PDB entry 8URB | electron microscopy, 3.40 A resolution | chains A and B of the 6 polymer chains in the assembly

Chain A:
Name: nsp12
Organism: Porcine epidemic diarrhea virus
Reference sequence: U6BRU0 (U6BRU0_9ALPC); residues 1-927 here correspond to UniProt positions 4101-5027 (UniProt number = residue number + 4100)
Chain sequence (957 residues; row label = number of the first residue in the row):
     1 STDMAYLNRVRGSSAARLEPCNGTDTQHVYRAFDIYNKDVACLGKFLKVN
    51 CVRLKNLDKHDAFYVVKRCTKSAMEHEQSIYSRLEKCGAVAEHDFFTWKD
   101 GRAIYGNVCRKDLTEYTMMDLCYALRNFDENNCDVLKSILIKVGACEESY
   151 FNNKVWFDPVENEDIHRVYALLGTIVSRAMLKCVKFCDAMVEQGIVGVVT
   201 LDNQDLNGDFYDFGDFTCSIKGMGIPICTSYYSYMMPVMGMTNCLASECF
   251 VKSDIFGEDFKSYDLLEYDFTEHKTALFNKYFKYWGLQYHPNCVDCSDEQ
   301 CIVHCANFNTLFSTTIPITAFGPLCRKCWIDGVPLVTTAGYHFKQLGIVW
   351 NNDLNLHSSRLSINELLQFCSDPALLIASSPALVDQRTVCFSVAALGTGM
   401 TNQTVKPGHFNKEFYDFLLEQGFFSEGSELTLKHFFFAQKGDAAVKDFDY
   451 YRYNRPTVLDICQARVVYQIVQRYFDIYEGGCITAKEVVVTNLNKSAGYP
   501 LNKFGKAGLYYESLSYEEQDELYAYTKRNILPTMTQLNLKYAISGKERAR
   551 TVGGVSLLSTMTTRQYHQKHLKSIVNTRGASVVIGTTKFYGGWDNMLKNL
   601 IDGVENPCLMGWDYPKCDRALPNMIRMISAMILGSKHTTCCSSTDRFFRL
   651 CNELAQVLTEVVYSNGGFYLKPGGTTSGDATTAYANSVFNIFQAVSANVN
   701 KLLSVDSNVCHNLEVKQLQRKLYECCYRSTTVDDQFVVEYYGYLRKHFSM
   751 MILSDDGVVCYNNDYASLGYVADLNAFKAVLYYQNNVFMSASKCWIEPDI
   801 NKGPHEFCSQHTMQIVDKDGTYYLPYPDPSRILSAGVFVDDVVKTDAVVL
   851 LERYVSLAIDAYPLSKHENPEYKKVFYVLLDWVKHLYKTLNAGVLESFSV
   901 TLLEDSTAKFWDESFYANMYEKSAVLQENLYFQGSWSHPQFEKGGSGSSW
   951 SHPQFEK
Unresolved in the structure: 1-2, 924-957
Construct notes: expression tag (928-957)
Bound ions: Zn2+ site 1: H290, C296, C301, C305; Zn2+ site 2: C482, H637, C640, C641

Chain B:
Name: nsp8
Organism: Porcine epidemic diarrhea virus
Reference sequence: U6BRU0 (U6BRU0_9ALPC); residues 1-195 here correspond to UniProt positions 3663-3857 (UniProt number = residue number + 3662)
Chain sequence (195 residues; each row starts with the number of its first residue):
     1 SVASTYVGLPSYVIYENARQQYEDAVNNGSPPQLVKQLRHAMNVAKSEFD
    51 REASTQRKLDRMAEQAAAQMYKEARAVNRKSKVVSAMHSLLFGMLRRLDM
   101 SSVDTILNLAKDGVVPLSVIPAVSATKLNIVTSDIDSYNRIQREGCVHYA
   151 GTIWNIIDIKDNDGKVVHVKEVTAQNAESLSWPLVLGCERIVKLQ
Unresolved in the structure: 1-8, 193-195

Chain A / chain B interface:
Pairs across the interface - 77 pairs, chain A then chain B:
  I255(A) with A150(B), hydrogen bond (backbone-backbone)
  F256(A) with H148(B); Y149(B), hydrophobic
  E258(A) with R143(B), salt bridge; H148(B)
  F260(A) with G151(B)
  S262(A) with V123(B)
  L265(A) with V119(B), hydrophobic
  L266(A) with P116(B)
  Y268(A) with D112(B); V114(B)
  T319(A) with P116(B); S118(B), hydrogen bond (backbone-side chain); V119(B)
  F321(A) with S118(B), hydrogen bond (backbone-side chain)
  P323(A) with P116(B); L117(B), hydrogen bond (backbone-backbone)
  L324(A) with V114(B), hydrophobic; V115(B)
  C325(A) with V114(B); V115(B), hydrogen bond (backbone-backbone); I120(B), hydrophobic
  K327(A) with D104(B), salt bridge
  I330(A) with L95(B), hydrophobic
  D331(A) with F92(B)
  V333(A) with L95(B), hydrophobic
  P334(A) with M100(B), hydrophobic
  L335(A) with L95(B), hydrophobic; M100(B)
  V336(A) with V103(B), hydrophobic
  L361(A) with L91(B), hydrophobic
  L366(A) with V84(B); M87(B), hydrophobic; H88(B); L91(B), hydrophobic
  L367(A) with M87(B), hydrophobic
  C370(A) with L90(B), hydrophobic
  A374(A) with L117(B)
  L375(A) with L91(B), hydrophobic; M94(B), hydrophobic; L95(B), hydrophobic; L98(B), hydrophobic
  I377(A) with P121(B)
  A378(A) with I120(B), hydrophobic
  S379(A) with R97(B); L98(B)
  S380(A) with P121(B)
  P381(A) with K127(B)
  A382(A) with P121(B); K127(B), hydrogen bond (backbone-backbone); L128(B), hydrophobic; N129(B), hydrogen bond (backbone-backbone)
  L383(A) with L128(B); N129(B)
  V384(A) with N129(B), hydrogen bond (backbone-backbone); I130(B); V131(B), hydrogen bond (backbone-backbone); Y149(B), hydrophobic
  Q386(A) with V131(B), hydrogen bond (backbone-backbone); T132(B); S137(B); I141(B)
  R387(A) with V131(B)
  F391(A) with S118(B)
  V393(A) with S118(B); P121(B); Y149(B)
  A395(A) with N129(B)
  M400(A) with V131(B), hydrophobic
  N402(A) with N162(B)
  L501(A) with M87(B), hydrophobic
  F504(A) with A86(B), hydrophobic; L90(B), hydrophobic
  L509(A) with R79(B)
  E512(A) with R79(B), salt bridge
  S513(A) with K80(B), hydrogen bond (backbone-side chain)
  E518(A) with K80(B), salt bridge
Other interface residues (no listed pair), chain A (59 interface residues in all): K261, E267, A320, R326, W350, I363, P373, L376, D385, K503, Y510, L670
Other interface residues (no listed pair), chain B (51 interface residues in all): V83, I106, L107, L109, A110, K111, G113, A122, A125, S133, P183

Summary:
59 residues of chain A and 51 residues of chain B are in contact; the contacts include 11 hydrogen bonds and 4
salt bridges. Polar contacts include E258(A)-R143(B), K327(A)-D104(B) and E512(A)-R79(B). H290(A), C296(A),
C301(A) and C305(A) coordinate Zn2+ site 1.
Here chain A is nsp12 and chain B is nsp8, both from Porcine epidemic diarrhea virus. Entry 8URB (Porcine
epidemic diarrhea virus complete core polymerase complex) was determined by electron microscopy together with
8G6R from the same study.
